PDB entry 8UID | electron microscopy, 2.81 A resolution | chains A and C of the 4 polymer chains in the assembly

# Chain A (and C)
Molecule: Beta-galactosidase
Source organism: Desulfurococcus amylolyticus
Notes: chain C of this document is another copy of the same molecule, construct and numbering; everything in this record applies to it too
UniProtKB: B8D3P7 (B8D3P7_DESA1); residues 2-739 here = UniProt positions 2-739
Chain sequence (738 residues; numbered 2 to 739; the number before each row is that of its first residue):
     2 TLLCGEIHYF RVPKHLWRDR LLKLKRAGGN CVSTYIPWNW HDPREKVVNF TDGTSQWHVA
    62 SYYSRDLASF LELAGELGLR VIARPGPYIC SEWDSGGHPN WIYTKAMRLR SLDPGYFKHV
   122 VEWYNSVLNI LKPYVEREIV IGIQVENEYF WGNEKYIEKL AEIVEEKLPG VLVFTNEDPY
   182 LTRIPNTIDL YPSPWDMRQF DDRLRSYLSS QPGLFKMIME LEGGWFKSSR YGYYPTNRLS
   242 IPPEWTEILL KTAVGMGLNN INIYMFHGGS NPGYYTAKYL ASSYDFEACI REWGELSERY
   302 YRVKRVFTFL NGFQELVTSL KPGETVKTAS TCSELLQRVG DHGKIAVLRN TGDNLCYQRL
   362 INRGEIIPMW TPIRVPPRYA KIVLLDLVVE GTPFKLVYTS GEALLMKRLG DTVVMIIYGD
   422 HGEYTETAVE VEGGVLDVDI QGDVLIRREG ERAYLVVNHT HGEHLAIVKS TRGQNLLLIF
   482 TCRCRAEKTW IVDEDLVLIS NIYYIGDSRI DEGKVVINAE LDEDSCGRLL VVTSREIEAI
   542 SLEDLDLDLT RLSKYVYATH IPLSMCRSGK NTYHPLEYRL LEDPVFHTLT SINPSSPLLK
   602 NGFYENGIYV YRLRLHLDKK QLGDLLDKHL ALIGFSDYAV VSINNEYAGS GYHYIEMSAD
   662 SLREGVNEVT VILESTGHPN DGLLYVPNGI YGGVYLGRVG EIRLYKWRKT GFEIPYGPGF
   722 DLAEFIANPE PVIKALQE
Construct notes: conflict Asp43 (Gly in B8D3P7), Asn50 (Asp in B8D3P7), Glu513 (Gly in B8D3P7), Leu600 (Glu in B8D3P7), Lys629 (Arg in B8D3P7), Pro716 (Ser in B8D3P7)

# How chain A and chain C interact
Pairs across the interface (52):
  Ser194(A) - Asp354(C)  hydrogen bond
  Pro195(A) - Asp354(C)
  Pro195(A) - Arg379(C)
  Arg231(A) - Arg375(C)  hydrogen bond (backbone-side chain)
  Arg231(A) - Gly423(C)
  Tyr232(A) - Leu356(C)  hydrophobic
  Tyr232(A) - Tyr358(C)
  Tyr232(A) - Arg375(C)
  Tyr234(A) - Leu356(C)
  Tyr234(A) - Arg375(C)
  Tyr234(A) - Pro377(C)
  Tyr234(A) - Pro378(C)
  Tyr234(A) - Asp421(C)  hydrogen bond
  Asn238(A) - Asp354(C)
  Asn238(A) - Pro378(C)
  Arg239(A) - Asp354(C)
  Arg239(A) - Pro378(C)
  Leu240(A) - Pro378(C)
  Leu240(A) - Arg379(C)
  Asp354(A) - Ser194(C)  hydrogen bond
  Asp354(A) - Pro195(C)
  Asp354(A) - Asn238(C)
  Asp354(A) - Arg239(C)
  Leu356(A) - Tyr232(C)  hydrophobic
  Leu356(A) - Tyr234(C)
  Tyr358(A) - Tyr232(C)
  Ile367(A) - Arg704(C)
  Met370(A) - Arg704(C)
  Trp371(A) - Glu702(C)  hydrogen bond
  Arg375(A) - Arg231(C)  hydrogen bond (side chain-backbone)
  Arg375(A) - Tyr232(C)
  Arg375(A) - Tyr234(C)
  Pro377(A) - Tyr234(C)
  Pro378(A) - Tyr234(C)
  Pro378(A) - Asn238(C)
  Pro378(A) - Arg239(C)
  Pro378(A) - Leu240(C)
  Arg379(A) - Pro195(C)
  Arg379(A) - Leu240(C)
  Asp421(A) - Tyr234(C)  hydrogen bond
  Gly423(A) - Arg231(C)
  Leu564(A) - His575(C)
  Arg568(A) - Thr573(C)
  Arg568(A) - His575(C)  hydrogen bond
  Ser569(A) - Lys571(C)  hydrogen bond (side chain-backbone)
  Lys571(A) - Ser569(C)  hydrogen bond (backbone-side chain)
  Thr573(A) - Arg568(C)
  His575(A) - Leu564(C)
  His575(A) - Arg568(C)  hydrogen bond
  Glu702(A) - Trp371(C)  hydrogen bond
  Arg704(A) - Ile367(C)
  Arg704(A) - Met370(C)
Interface residues without a listed pair, chain A (35 interface residues in all): Trp196, Glu245, Asn355, Pro369, Tyr425, Arg484, Tyr653
Interface residues without a listed pair, chain C (35 interface residues in all): Trp196, Glu245, Asn355, Pro369, Tyr425, Arg484, Tyr653

# Overview
Chain A and chain C each contribute 35 residues to their interface; the contacts include 12 hydrogen bonds.
Polar contacts include Ser194(A)-Asp354(C), Arg231(A)-Arg375(C) and Tyr234(A)-Asp421(C).
Chain A and chain C are both Beta-galactosidase (Desulfurococcus amylolyticus); the structure, Archaeal highly
thermostable GH35 family beta-galactosidase from Desulfurococcus amyloliticus, was determined by electron
microscopy.
